Entry 4G3F (X-ray diffraction, 1.64 A resolution); this record covers chain A.

== Chain A ==
Protein: NF-kappa-beta-inducing kinase
Source organism: Mus musculus
Notes: EC 2.7.11.25
UniProt: Q9WUL6 (M3K14_MOUSE); residue numbers follow UniProt; this construct covers 345-675
Amino-acid sequence (336 residues; each row starts with the number of its first residue):
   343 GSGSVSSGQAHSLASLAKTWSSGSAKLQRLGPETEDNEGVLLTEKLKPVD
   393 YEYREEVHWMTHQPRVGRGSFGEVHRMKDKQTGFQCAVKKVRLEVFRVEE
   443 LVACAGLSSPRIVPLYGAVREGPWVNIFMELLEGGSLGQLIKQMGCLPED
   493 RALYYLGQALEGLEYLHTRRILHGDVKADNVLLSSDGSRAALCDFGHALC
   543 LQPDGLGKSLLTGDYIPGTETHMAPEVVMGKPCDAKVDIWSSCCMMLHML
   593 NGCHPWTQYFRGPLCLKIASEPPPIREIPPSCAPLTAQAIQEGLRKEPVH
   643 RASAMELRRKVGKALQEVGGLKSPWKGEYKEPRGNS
Not modelled in the structure: 343, 364-372, 544-555, 677-678
Differences from the reference sequence: expression tag (343-344, 676-678)
Ligand contacts: 0WB (3-{2-[(5-fluoro-2-hydroxyphenyl)amino]-1,3-thiazol-4-yl}benzonitrile): Val408, Gly409, Arg410, Gly411, Val416, Ala429, Val430, Lys431, Glu442, Leu457, Ile469, Met471, Glu472, Leu473, Leu474, Ser478, Gln481, Asp521, Asn522, Leu524, Cys535, Asp536, Phe537

== Summary ==
Ligands of chain A: compound 0WB.
Chain A is NF-kappa-beta-inducing kinase (Mus musculus); the structure, Crystal structure of murine NF-kappaB
inducing kinase (NIK) bound to a 2-(aminothiazoly)phenol (cmp2), was determined by X-ray diffraction,
deposited together with 4G3D, 4G3E, 4G3C and 4G3G.
